Entry 9C9M (electron microscopy, 2.01 A resolution); this record covers chains B and C of the 12 polymer chains in the assembly.

# Chain B (and C)
Name: Integrase
Organism: Human immunodeficiency virus 1
Notes: EC 2.7.7.-, 3.1.-.-; chain C of this document is another copy of the same molecule, construct and numbering; everything in this record applies to it too
UniProt: P12497 (POL_HV1N5); residues 1-288 here correspond to UniProt positions 1148-1435 (UniProt number = residue number + 1147)
Chain sequence (358 residues; numbered -69 to 288; the number before each row is that of its first residue; numbers below 1 keep their minus sign (Met-69 is residue -69)):
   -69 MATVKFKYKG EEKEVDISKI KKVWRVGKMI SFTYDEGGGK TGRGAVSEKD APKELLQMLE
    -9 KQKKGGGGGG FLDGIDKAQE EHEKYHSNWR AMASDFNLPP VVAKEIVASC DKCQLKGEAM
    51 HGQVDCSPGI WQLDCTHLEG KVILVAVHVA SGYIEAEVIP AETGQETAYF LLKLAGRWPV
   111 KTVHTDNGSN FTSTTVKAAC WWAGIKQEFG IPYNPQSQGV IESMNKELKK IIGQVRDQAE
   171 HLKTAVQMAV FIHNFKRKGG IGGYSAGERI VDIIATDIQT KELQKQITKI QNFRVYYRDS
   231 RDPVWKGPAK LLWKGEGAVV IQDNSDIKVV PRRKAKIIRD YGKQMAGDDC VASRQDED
Not modelled in the structure: -69 to 1, 45-56, 140-148, 229-234, 271-288 (chain C: -69 to 211, 282-288)
Construct notes: initiating methionine (-69); expression tag (-68 to 0)
Swiss-Prot annotation at these positions:
  - zinc finger: Asp3 to Gln44 (Integrase-type)
  - DNA-binding region: Phe223 to Asp270 (Integrase-type)
  - binding site (Zn(2+)): His12, His16, Cys40, Cys43
  - binding site (Mg(2+)): Asp64, Asp116, Glu152
From the paper describing this entry:
  - contacts within the chain: Arg269-Asp279 (salt bridge)
  - conformationally variable residues (order/disorder transition): Tyr271 to Ala276
  - catalytic residues: Asp64, Glu152
  - catalytic residues: Asp116 (citing earlier work)
  - mutagenesis - D64N/D116N (>1000-fold), Y271R, Q274L, A276P, G277Q, D279R: decreased catalytic activity
  - mutagenesis - D279E: unchanged catalytic activity

# Chain B / chain C interface
Contacting residue pairs - 17 pairs, chain B then chain C:
  Asn27(B) - Cys280(C)
  Leu28(B) - Cys280(C)
  Pro29(B) - Cys280(C)
  Pro30(B) - Gln274(C)
  Pro30(B) - Met275(C)
  Ala205(B) - Tyr271(C)
  Ile208(B) - Tyr271(C)  hydrophobic
  Gln209(B) - Tyr271(C)
  Gln209(B) - Gln274(C)
  Gln209(B) - Met275(C)
  Glu212(B) - Gly272(C)  hydrogen bond (side chain-backbone)
  Glu212(B) - Met275(C)
  Leu213(B) - Met275(C)
  Gln216(B) - Gly272(C)
  Gln216(B) - Met275(C)
  Gln216(B) - Ala276(C)  hydrogen bond (side chain-backbone)
  Trp243(B) - Ala276(C)  hydrogen bond (side chain-backbone)
Interface residues without a listed pair, chain B (14 interface residues in all): Trp19, Val31, Glu246
Interface residues without a listed pair, chain C (9 interface residues in all): Gly277, Asp278, Val281
From the paper, about this interface:
  - residue pairs: Gln274(C)-Gln209(B) (hydrogen bond)

# Overview
The interface between chain B and chain C involves 14 residues on one side and 9 on the other; the contacts
include 3 hydrogen bonds. Polar pairs include Glu212(B)-Gly272(C), Gln216(B)-Ala276(C) and
Trp243(B)-Ala276(C). The paper describes a hydrogen bond between Gln274(C) and Gln209(B). From the paper:
catalytic residues Asp64(B), Glu152(B) and Asp116(B); D64N/D116N, Y271R and Q274L of chain B, among others,
reduce catalytic activity; 7 substitutions were tested in all.
Chain B and chain C are both Integrase (Human immunodeficiency virus 1); the structure, HIV-1 intasome core
bound with DTG, was determined by electron microscopy.
